PDB entry 9B41 | electron microscopy, 3.20 A resolution | chains B and U of the 24 polymer chains in the assembly

Chain B:
Protein: gp19 Portal
Organism: Pseudomonas virus Pa193
UniProtKB: A0A5P1KVD8 (A0A5P1KVD8_9CAUD); residues 1-765 here = UniProt positions 1-765
Amino-acid sequence (765 residues; numbered 1 to 765; the number before each row is that of its first residue):
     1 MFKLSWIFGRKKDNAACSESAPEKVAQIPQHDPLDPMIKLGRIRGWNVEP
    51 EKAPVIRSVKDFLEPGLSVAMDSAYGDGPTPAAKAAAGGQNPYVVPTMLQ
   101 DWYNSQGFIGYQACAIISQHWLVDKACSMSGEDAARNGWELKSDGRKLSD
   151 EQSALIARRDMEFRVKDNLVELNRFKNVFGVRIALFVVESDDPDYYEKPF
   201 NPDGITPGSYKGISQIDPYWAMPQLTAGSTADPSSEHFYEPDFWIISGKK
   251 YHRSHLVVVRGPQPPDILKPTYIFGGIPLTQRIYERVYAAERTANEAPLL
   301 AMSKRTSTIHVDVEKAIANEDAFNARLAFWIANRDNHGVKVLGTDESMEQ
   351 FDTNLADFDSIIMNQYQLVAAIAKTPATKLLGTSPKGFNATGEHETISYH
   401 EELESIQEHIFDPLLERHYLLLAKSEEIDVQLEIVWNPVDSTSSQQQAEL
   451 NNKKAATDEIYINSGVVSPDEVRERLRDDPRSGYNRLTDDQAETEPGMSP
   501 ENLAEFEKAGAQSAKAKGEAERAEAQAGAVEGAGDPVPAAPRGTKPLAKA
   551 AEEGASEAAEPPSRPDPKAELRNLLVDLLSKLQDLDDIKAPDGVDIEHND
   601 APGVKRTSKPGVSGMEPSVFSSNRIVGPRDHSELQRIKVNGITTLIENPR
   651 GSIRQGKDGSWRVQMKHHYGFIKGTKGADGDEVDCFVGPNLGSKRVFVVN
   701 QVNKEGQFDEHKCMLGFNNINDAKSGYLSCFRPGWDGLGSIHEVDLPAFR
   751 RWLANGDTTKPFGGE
Unresolved in the structure: 1-93, 529-765

Chain U:
Protein: gp28 Head-to-tail protein
Organism: Pseudomonas virus Pa193
UniProtKB: A0A5P1KV97 (A0A5P1KV97_9CAUD); numbering as in UniProt (aligned over 1-155)
Amino-acid sequence (155 residues; numbered 1 to 155; the number before each row is that of its first residue):
     1 MVIFDEHKFRTLFPEFADPAAYPDVRLQMYFDIACEFISDRDSPYRILNG
    51 KALEACLYLLTAHLLSLSTMQVQGAAGGGVTAGGTQGGFITSATVGEVSV
   101 AKLAPPAKNGWQWWLSGTPYGQELWALLSVKAVGGFYIGGLPERRGFRKV
   151 GGTFW

Interface between chain B and chain U:
Contacting residue pairs (44; chain B residue first):
  V311(B) - G134(U)
  K315(B) - S129(U)  hydrogen bond (side chain-backbone)
  K315(B) - V130(U)
  K315(B) - A132(U)
  K315(B) - V133(U)
  A316(B) - V133(U)
  N319(B) - V130(U)
  N319(B) - K131(U)
  N319(B) - V133(U)
  F323(B) - G134(U)
  R326(B) - I47(U)
  R326(B) - V133(U)  hydrogen bond (side chain-backbone)
  R326(B) - G135(U)  hydrogen bond (side chain-backbone)
  F329(B) - Y137(U)
  W330(B) - Y137(U)
  I331(B) - R144(U)
  A332(B) - P142(U)
  A332(B) - R144(U)
  N333(B) - Y137(U)  hydrogen bond (backbone-side chain)
  N333(B) - G140(U)
  N333(B) - L141(U)
  R334(B) - Y137(U)
  R334(B) - L141(U)
  D335(B) - Y137(U)  hydrogen bond (backbone-side chain)
  D335(B) - G140(U)
  D335(B) - L141(U)
  D335(B) - E143(U)
  G338(B) - Y137(U)
  G338(B) - I138(U)
  G338(B) - G139(U)
  G338(B) - G140(U)
  V339(B) - F136(U)
  V339(B) - Y137(U)
  V339(B) - I138(U)  hydrogen bond (backbone-backbone)
  K340(B) - G134(U)
  K340(B) - G135(U)
  K340(B) - F136(U)
  K340(B) - Y137(U)
  V341(B) - G134(U)
  V341(B) - G135(U)
  V341(B) - F136(U)  hydrogen bond (backbone-backbone)
  L342(B) - G134(U)
  G343(B) - G134(U)
  E346(B) - G134(U)
Interface residues without a listed pair, chain B (22 interface residues in all): D312, A318

Summary:
The interface between chain B and chain U involves 22 residues on one side and 17 on the other; the contacts
include 7 hydrogen bonds. Polar contacts include K315(B)-S129(U), R326(B)-V133(U) and R326(B)-G135(U).
Chain B is gp19 Portal and chain U is gp28 Head-to-tail protein, both from Pseudomonas virus Pa193; the
structure, Pseudomonas phage Pa193 Neck (portal and head-to-tail proteins), was determined by electron
microscopy together with 9B40 and 9B42 from the same study.
